Entry 4RRP (X-ray diffraction, 2.79 A resolution); this record covers chains A and G of the 3 polymer chains in the assembly.

Chain A:
Molecule: Fab antibody, light chain
From: Homo sapiens
Notes: antibody fragment or engineered binder
Sequence (216 residues; row label = number of the first residue in the row; numbers below 1 keep their minus sign (Met-1 is residue -1)):
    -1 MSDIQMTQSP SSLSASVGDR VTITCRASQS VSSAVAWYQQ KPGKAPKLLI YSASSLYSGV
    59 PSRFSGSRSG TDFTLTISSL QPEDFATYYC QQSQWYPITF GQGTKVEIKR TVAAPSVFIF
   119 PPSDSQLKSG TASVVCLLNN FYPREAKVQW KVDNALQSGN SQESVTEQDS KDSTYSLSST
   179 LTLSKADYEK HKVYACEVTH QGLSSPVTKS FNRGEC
Not modelled in the structure: -1 to 0, 214
Disulfides: Cys23-Cys88, Cys134-Cys194

Chain G:
Molecule: Fab antibody, heavy chain
From: Homo sapiens
Notes: antibody fragment or engineered binder
Sequence (238 residues; each row starts with the number of its first residue; a row labelled like 82A-82C holds insertion residues (82A, then the next letters in order); numbers below 1 keep their minus sign (Glu-2 is residue -2)):
    -2 EISEVQLVES GGGLVQPGGS LRLSCAASGF NVSYSSIHWV RQAPGKGLEW VAYIY
   52A P
    53 SSGYTSYADS VKGRFTISAD TSKNTAYLQM
82A-82C NSL
    83 RAEDTAVYYC ARSYSTKL
100A-100B AM
   101 DYWGQGTLVT VSSASTKGPS VFPLAPSSKS TSGGTAALGC LVKDYFPEPV TVSWNSGALT
   161 SGVHTFPAVL QSSGLYSLSS VVTVPSSSLG TQTYICNVNH KPSNTKVDKK VEPKSCDKTH
   221 TSRHHHHHH
Not modelled in the structure: -2 to 0, 128-130, 217-229
Disulfides: Cys22-Cys92, Cys140-Cys196

How chain A and chain G interact:
Pairs across the interface (76):
  Ser31(A) - Lys99(G)  hydrogen bond
  Ala32(A) - Lys99(G)
  Ala34(A) - Ala100A(G)  hydrophobic
  Tyr36(A) - Ala100A(G)
  Tyr36(A) - Met100B(G)  hydrogen bond (side chain-backbone)
  Tyr36(A) - Trp103(G)  hydrophobic
  Gln38(A) - Gln39(G)  hydrogen bond
  Gln38(A) - Tyr91(G)
  Lys42(A) - Tyr91(G)  hydrogen bond (backbone-side chain)
  Ala43(A) - Tyr91(G)  hydrophobic
  Ala43(A) - Trp103(G)  hydrophobic
  Ala43(A) - Gly104(G)
  Pro44(A) - Leu45(G)  hydrophobic
  Pro44(A) - Trp103(G)
  Leu46(A) - Met100B(G)
  Leu46(A) - Asp101(G)
  Tyr49(A) - Thr98(G)
  Tyr49(A) - Ala100A(G)  hydrophobic
  Ser50(A) - Lys99(G)  hydrogen bond
  Tyr55(A) - Asp101(G)
  Tyr55(A) - Tyr102(G)
  Tyr87(A) - Gln39(G)  hydrogen bond
  Tyr87(A) - Lys43(G)
  Tyr87(A) - Gly44(G)
  Tyr87(A) - Leu45(G)  hydrophobic
  Gln89(A) - Leu100(G)
  Gln89(A) - Met100B(G)
  Ser91(A) - Lys99(G)  hydrogen bond (side chain-backbone)
  Ser91(A) - Leu100(G)
  Tyr94(A) - Ser58(G)
  Tyr94(A) - Tyr59(G)  hydrogen bond (side chain-backbone)
  Tyr94(A) - Asp61(G)  hydrogen bond
  Pro95(A) - Trp47(G)  hydrophobic
  Ile96(A) - His35(G)
  Ile96(A) - Trp47(G)
  Ile96(A) - Tyr50(G)  hydrophobic
  Phe98(A) - Leu45(G)
  Phe98(A) - Trp47(G)
  Ser114(A) - Ser132(G)
  Ser114(A) - Gly133(G)
  Val115(A) - Ser132(G)  hydrogen bond (backbone-side chain)
  Phe116(A) - Ser132(G)
  Phe116(A) - Thr135(G)
  Phe116(A) - Ala136(G)
  Phe116(A) - Ala137(G)  hydrophobic
  Phe118(A) - Leu124(G)
  Phe118(A) - Ala125(G)
  Phe118(A) - Ala137(G)
  Phe118(A) - Leu138(G)  hydrophobic
  Ser121(A) - Phe122(G)
  Ser121(A) - Pro123(G)
  Asp122(A) - Lys214(G)  salt bridge
  Ser123(A) - Phe122(G)
  Gln124(A) - Phe122(G)
  Gln124(A) - Lys143(G)
  Ser131(A) - Leu141(G)
  Ser131(A) - Lys143(G)
  Val133(A) - Leu124(G)  hydrophobic
  Leu135(A) - Ala137(G)  hydrophobic
  Leu135(A) - Phe166(G)  hydrophobic
  Asn137(A) - His164(G)
  Asn137(A) - Thr183(G)
  Asn138(A) - His164(G)  hydrogen bond
  Gln160(A) - Val169(G)
  Gln160(A) - Leu170(G)
  Glu161(A) - Val169(G)
  Ser162(A) - Phe166(G)
  Ser162(A) - Pro167(G)  hydrogen bond (side chain-backbone)
  Val163(A) - Pro167(G)
  Thr164(A) - Phe166(G)
  Ser174(A) - His164(G)  hydrogen bond
  Ser174(A) - Phe166(G)
  Leu175(A) - Phe166(G)
  Ser176(A) - Phe166(G)
  Ser176(A) - Ser179(G)  hydrogen bond
  Lys207(A) - Ser132(G)
Also at the interface, not in a pair above, chain A (45 interface residues in all): Gln100, Thr129, Asp167, Thr178
Also at the interface, not in a pair above, chain G (47 interface residues in all): Val37, Glu46, Ala60, Ser97, Thr131, Gln171, Val181

In short:
45 residues of chain A and 47 residues of chain G are in contact; the contacts include 14 hydrogen bonds and 1
salt bridge. Polar pairs include Asp122(A)-Lys214(G), Ser31(A)-Lys99(G) and Tyr36(A)-Met100B(G).
Chain A is Fab antibody, light chain and chain G is Fab antibody, heavy chain, both from Homo sapiens; the
structure, Crystal Structure of the Fab complexed with antigen Asf1p, Northeast Structural Genomics Consortium
(NESG) Target PdR16, was determined by X-ray diffraction.
